Entry 5IN4 (X-ray diffraction, 1.60 A resolution); this record covers chains A and C of the 4 polymer chains in the assembly.

== Chain A (and C) ==
Name: GDP-mannose 4,6 dehydratase
From: Homo sapiens
Notes: EC 4.2.1.47; chain C of this document is another copy of the same molecule, construct and numbering; everything in this record applies to it too
Reference sequence: O60547 (GMDS_HUMAN); numbering as in UniProt (aligned over 23-372)
Chain sequence (364 residues; each row starts with the number of its first residue; note: 44 numbers in that range are skipped by the numbering (no residue carries them; nothing is unmodelled there); numbers below 1 keep their minus sign (Met-35 is residue -35)):
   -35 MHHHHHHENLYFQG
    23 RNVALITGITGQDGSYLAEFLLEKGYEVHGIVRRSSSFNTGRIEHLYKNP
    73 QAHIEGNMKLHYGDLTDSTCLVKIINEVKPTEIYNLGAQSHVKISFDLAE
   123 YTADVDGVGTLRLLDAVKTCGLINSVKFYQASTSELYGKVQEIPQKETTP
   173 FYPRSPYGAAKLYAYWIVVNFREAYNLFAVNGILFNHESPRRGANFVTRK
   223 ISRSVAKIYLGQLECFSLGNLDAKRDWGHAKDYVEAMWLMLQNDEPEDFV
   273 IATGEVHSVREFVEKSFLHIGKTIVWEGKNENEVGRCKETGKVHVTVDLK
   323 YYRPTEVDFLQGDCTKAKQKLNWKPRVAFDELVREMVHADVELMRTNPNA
Unresolved in the structure: -35 to -27 (chain C: -35 to -23)
Sequence notes: expression tag (-35 to -22)
Ligand contacts:
  - 6CK ([(2R,3S,4R,5R)-5-(2-amino-6-oxo-1,6-dihydro-9H-purin-9-yl)-3,4-dihydroxytetrahydrofuran-2-yl]methyl (2R,3S,4R,5S,6R)-3,4,5-trihydroxy-6-(trifluoromethyl)tetrahydro-2H-pyran-2-yl dihydrogen diphosphate (non-preferred name)), molecule 1: Val54, Phe60, Thr62, Tyr69, Ala74, His75, Glu77, Leu82, His83, Tyr84
  - 6CK, molecule 2: Ala216, Asn217, Lys222, Arg225, Ser226, Lys229, Tyr323, Asn371, Ala372
  - GDP (guanosine-5'-diphosphate): His113, Val114, Glu157, Asn208, Arg214, Asn217, Phe218, Val219, Lys222, Ser239, Leu240, Gly241, Asn242, Ala245, Arg247, Val281, Tyr323, Arg325, Glu328, Val329
  - NADP (NAP; NADP nicotinamide-adenine-dinucleotide phosphate), molecule 1: Gly30, Ile31, Thr32, Gly33, Gln34, Asp35, Gly36, Arg55, Asn61, Asp86, Leu87, Leu108, Gly109, Ala110, Gln111, Ser112, Tyr123, Val127, Ala153, Ser154, Thr155, Tyr179, Lys183, Leu206, Phe207, Asn208, His209, Glu210, Arg214
  - NADP (NAP), molecule 2: Arg56, Ser57, Ser58
Curated features (UniProtKB/Swiss-Prot):
  - active site: Thr155, Glu157 (Nucleophile), Tyr179 (Nucleophile)
  - binding site (NADP(+)): Gly30 to Asp35, Arg55 to Ser58, Asp86, Leu87, Leu108 to Ser112, Tyr123, Lys183, His209, Arg214
  - modified residue: Tyr323 (Phosphotyrosine)

== Interface between chain A and chain C ==
Pairs across the interface (47):
  Ser90(A) with Glu122(C)
  Phe118(A) with Asn192(C); Tyr197(C)
  Ala121(A) with Leu133(C)
  Glu122(A) with Ser90(C); Val130(C); Leu133(C); Arg134(C), salt bridge
  Ala125(A) with Tyr185(C)
  Val130(A) with Glu122(C)
  Leu133(A) with Ala121(C); Glu122(C)
  Arg134(A) with Glu122(C), salt bridge
  Phe173(A) with Trp188(C)
  Tyr174(A) with Trp188(C), hydrophobic; Glu195(C), hydrogen bond
  Pro175(A) with Trp188(C)
  Arg176(A) with Asn192(C), hydrogen bond (backbone-side chain); Glu195(C), salt bridge
  Ser177(A) with Asn192(C)
  Pro178(A) with Ile189(C), hydrophobic; Asn192(C)
  Ala181(A) with Tyr185(C)
  Ala182(A) with Tyr185(C)
  Leu184(A) with Trp188(C)
  Tyr185(A) with Ala125(C); Ala181(C); Ala182(C)
  Trp188(A) with Phe173(C); Tyr174(C), hydrophobic; Pro175(C); Leu184(C)
  Asn192(A) with Phe118(C); Arg176(C), hydrogen bond (side chain-backbone); Ser177(C); Pro178(C); Thr327(C), hydrogen bond
  Glu195(A) with Tyr174(C), hydrogen bond; Arg176(C), salt bridge; Thr327(C)
  Ala196(A) with Pro326(C), hydrophobic; Thr327(C)
  Tyr197(A) with Phe118(C)
  Pro326(A) with Ala196(C), hydrophobic
  Thr327(A) with Asn192(C), hydrogen bond; Glu195(C); Ala196(C)
Also at the interface, not in a pair above, chain A (28 interface residues in all): Asp137, Ile189, Val191
Also at the interface, not in a pair above, chain C (27 interface residues in all): Val191

== Overview ==
28 residues of chain A face 27 of chain C across their interface, with 6 hydrogen bonds and 4 salt bridges.
Polar pairs include Glu122(A)-Arg134(C), Arg176(A)-Glu195(C) and Tyr174(A)-Glu195(C). Bound to chain A: NADP,
GDP and compound 6CK.
Chain A and chain C are both GDP-mannose 4,6 dehydratase (Homo sapiens); the structure, Crystal Structure of
GDP-mannose 4,6 dehydratase bound to a GDP-fucose based inhibitor, was determined by X-ray diffraction (same
publication as 5IN5).
